6GJ4 - chains B and F of the 6 polymer chains in the assembly; structure by X-ray diffraction, 2.40 A resolution.

Chain B:
Name: Tubulin beta-2B chain
Organism: Bos taurus
Reference sequence: Q6B856 (TBB2B_BOVIN); the author numbering skips numbers that UniProt does not, so the offset changes along the chain: 1-42 = UniProt 1-42; 45-360 = UniProt 43-358; 369-455 = UniProt 359-445
Sequence (445 residues; numbered 1 to 455; 10 numbers in that range are skipped by the numbering (no residue carries them; nothing is unmodelled there); the number before each row is that of its first residue):
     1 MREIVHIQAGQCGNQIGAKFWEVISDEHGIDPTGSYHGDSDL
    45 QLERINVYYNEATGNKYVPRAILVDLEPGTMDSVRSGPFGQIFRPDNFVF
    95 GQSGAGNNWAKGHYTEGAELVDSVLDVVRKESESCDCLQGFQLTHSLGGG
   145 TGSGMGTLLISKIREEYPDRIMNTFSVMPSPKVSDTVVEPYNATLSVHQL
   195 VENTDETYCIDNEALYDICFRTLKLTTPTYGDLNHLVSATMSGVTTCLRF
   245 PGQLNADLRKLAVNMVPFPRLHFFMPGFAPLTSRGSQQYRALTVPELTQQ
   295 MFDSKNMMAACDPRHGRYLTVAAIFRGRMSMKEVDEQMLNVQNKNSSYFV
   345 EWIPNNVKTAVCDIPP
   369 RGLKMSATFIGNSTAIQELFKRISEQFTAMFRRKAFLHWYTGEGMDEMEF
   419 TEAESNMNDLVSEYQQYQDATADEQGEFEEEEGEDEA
Disordered / not traced: 439-455
Swiss-Prot annotation at these positions:
  - motif: Met-1 to Ile-4 (MREI motif)
  - binding site (GTP): Gln-11, Glu-71, Ser-140, Gly-144, Thr-145, Gly-146, Asn-206, Asn-228
  - binding site (Mg(2+)): Glu-71
  - modified residue: Ser-40 (Phosphoserine), Thr-57 (Phosphothreonine), Lys-60 (N6-acetyllysine), Ser-174 (Phosphoserine), Thr-287 (Phosphothreonine), Thr-292 (Phosphothreonine), Arg-320 (Omega-N-methylarginine), Glu-448 (5-glutamyl polyglutamate)
  - cross-link (Glycyl lysine isopeptide (Lys-Gly)): Lys-60 (interchain with G-Cter in ubiquitin), Lys-326 (interchain with G-Cter in ubiquitin)
Reported in the primary citation:
  - binding site for the ligand EZW: Gly-237, Thr-240, Cys-241, Gln-247, Ala-250, Lys-254, Lys-352
  - binding site for the ligand EZW: Val-238, Leu-242, Leu-248, Leu-255, Met-259, Ala-316, Ile-318, Ala-354, Ile-378 (from molecular simulation)

Chain F:
Name: Tubulin tyrosine ligase
Organism: Gallus gallus
Reference sequence: E1BQ43 (E1BQ43_CHICK); numbering as in UniProt (aligned over 1-378)
Sequence (384 residues; numbered 1 to 384; the number before each row is that of its first residue):
     1 MYTFVVRDENSSVYAEVSRLLLATGQWKRLRKDNPRFNLMLGERNRLPFG
    51 RLGHEPGLVQLVNYYRGADKLCRKASLVKLIKTSPELSESCTWFPESYVI
   101 YPTNLKTPVAPAQNGIRHLINNTRTDEREVFLAAYNRRREGREGNVWIAK
   151 SSAGAKGEGILISSEASELLDFIDEQGQVHVIQKYLEKPLLLEPGHRKFD
   201 IRSWVLVDHLYNIYLYREGVLRTSSEPYNSANFQDKTCHLTNHCIQKEYS
   251 KNYGRYEEGNEMFFEEFNQYLMDALNTTLENSILLQIKHIIRSCLMCIEP
   301 AISTKHLHYQSFQLFGFDFMVDEELKVWLIEVNGAPACAQKLYAELCQGI
   351 VDVAISSVFPLADTGQKTSQPTSIFIKLHHHHHH
Disordered / not traced: 103-125, 140-143, 152-159, 232-236, 255, 363-371, 381-384
Differences from the reference sequence: expression tag (379-384)

Interface between chain B and chain F:
Residue-residue contacts (10; chain B residue first):
  Leu-333(B) / Pro-56(F)
  Leu-333(B) / Gly-57(F)
  Gln-336(B) / Arg-36(F)
  Asn-337(B) / Arg-36(F)  hydrogen bond
  Asn-337(B) / Gly-57(F)
  Asn-337(B) / Leu-58(F)
  Lys-338(B) / Lys-28(F)
  Ser-340(B) / Leu-30(F)
  Ser-340(B) / Asn-34(F)
  Ser-340(B) / Arg-36(F)
Interface residues without a listed pair, chain B (6 interface residues in all): Arg-311
Interface residues without a listed pair, chain F (9 interface residues in all): Thr-3, Arg-31

In short:
Chain B and chain F form an interface of 6 and 9 residues respectively, with 1 hydrogen bond. The
hydrogen-bonded pair is Asn-337(B)/Arg-36(F). UniProt lists 8 GTP-binding residues and Mg2+-binding residue
Glu-71(B) on chain B. The paper reports a binding site for the ligand EZW at Gly-237(B), Thr-240(B) and
Cys-241(B) among others.
Here chain B is Tubulin beta-2B chain (Bos taurus) and chain F is Tubulin tyrosine ligase (Gallus gallus).
Entry 6GJ4 (Tubulin-6j complex) was determined by X-ray diffraction.
